Entry 6LDW (X-ray diffraction, 1.60 A resolution); this record covers chains L and C of the 3 polymer chains in the assembly.

[Chain L]
Name: Fab light chain
From: Oryctolagus cuniculus
Notes: antibody fragment or engineered binder
Amino-acid sequence (238 residues; each row starts with the number of its first residue):
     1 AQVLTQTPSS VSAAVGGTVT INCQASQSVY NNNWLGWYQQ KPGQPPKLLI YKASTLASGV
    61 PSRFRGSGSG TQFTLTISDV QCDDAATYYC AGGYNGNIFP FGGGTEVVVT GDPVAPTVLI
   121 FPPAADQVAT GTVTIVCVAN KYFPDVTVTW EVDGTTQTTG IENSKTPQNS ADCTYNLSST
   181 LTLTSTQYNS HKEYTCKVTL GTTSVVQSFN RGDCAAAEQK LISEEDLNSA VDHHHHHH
Unresolved in the structure: 1, 214-238
Cystine bridges: Cys-23/Cys-90, Cys-82/Cys-173, Cys-137/Cys-196

[Chain C]
Name: Ile-phe-glu-lys-phe-gly-M3L-gly-gly
Amino-acid sequence (14 residues; row label = number of the first residue in the row):
     1 NPIFEKFGKG GTYP
Unresolved in the structure: 1-2, 12-14
Modified positions: Lys-9 (N-trimethyllysine; M3L)

[Interface between chain L and chain C]
Residue-residue contacts - 14 pairs, chain L then chain C:
  Tyr-30(L) / Phe-7(C)  hydrophobic
  Trp-34(L) / Phe-7(C)  hydrophobic
  Trp-34(L) / Lys-9(C)
  Trp-34(L) / Gly-11(C)
  Lys-52(L) / Gly-11(C)
  Tyr-94(L) / Phe-7(C)
  Asn-95(L) / Phe-4(C)
  Gly-96(L) / Phe-4(C)
  Asn-97(L) / Glu-5(C)
  Asn-97(L) / Lys-6(C)  hydrogen bond (side chain-backbone)
  Asn-97(L) / Phe-7(C)
  Asn-97(L) / Gly-8(C)  hydrogen bond (side chain-backbone)
  Phe-99(L) / Phe-7(C)  hydrophobic
  Phe-99(L) / Lys-9(C)
Interface residues without a listed pair, chain L (9 interface residues in all): Gly-93
Interface residues without a listed pair, chain C (8 interface residues in all): Gly-10

[Summary]
9 residues of chain L and 8 residues of chain C are in contact, with 2 hydrogen bonds. Polar contacts include
Asn-97(L)/Lys-6(C) and Asn-97(L)/Gly-8(C).
Here chain L is Fab light chain (Oryctolagus cuniculus) and chain C is Ile-phe-glu-lys-phe-gly-M3L-gly-gly.
Entry 6LDW (Structure of antibody C9 in complex with methylated peptide) was determined by X-ray diffraction
together with 6LDX from the same study.
